Entry 3DSN (X-ray diffraction, 2.20 A resolution); this record covers chains A and B of the 3 polymer chains in the assembly.

Chain A:
Protein: Chaperone protein caf1M
Organism: Yersinia pestis
Notes: fragment: to 258
Reference sequence: P26926 (CAF1M_YERPE); residues 1-235 here correspond to UniProt positions 24-258 (UniProt number = residue number + 23)
Sequence (235 residues; numbered 1 to 235; the number before each row is that of its first residue):
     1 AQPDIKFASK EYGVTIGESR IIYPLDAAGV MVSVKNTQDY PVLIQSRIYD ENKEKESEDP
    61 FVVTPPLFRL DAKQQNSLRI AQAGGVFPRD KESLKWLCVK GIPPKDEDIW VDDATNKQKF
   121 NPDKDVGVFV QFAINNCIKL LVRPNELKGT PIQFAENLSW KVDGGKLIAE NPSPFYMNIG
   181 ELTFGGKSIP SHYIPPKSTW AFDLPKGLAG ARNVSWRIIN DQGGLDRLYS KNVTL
Unresolved in the structure: 1-8, 52-58, 106-126
Disulfides: Cys-98/Cys-137

Chain B:
Protein: F1 capsule antigen
Organism: Yersinia pestis
Notes: fragment: to 170; engineered mutation(s): T7F
Reference sequence: P26948 (CAF1_YERPE); residues 13-149 here correspond to UniProt positions 34-170 (UniProt number = residue number + 21)
Sequence (149 residues; numbered 1 to 149; the number before each row is that of its first residue):
     1 ADLTASFTAT ATLVEPARIT LTYKEGAPIT IMDNGNIDTE LLVGTLTLGG YKTGTTSTSV
    61 NFTDAAGDPM YLTFTSQDGN NHQFTTKVIG KDSRDFDISP KVNGENLVGD DVVLATGSQD
   121 FFVRSIGSKG GKLAAGKYTD AVTVTVSNQ
Unresolved in the structure: 33, 135-136
Differences from the reference sequence: insertion (1-12)

Chain A / chain B interface:
Contacting residue pairs (90):
  Ser-9(A) / Thr-22(B)
  Ser-9(A) / Tyr-23(B)
  Ser-9(A) / Lys-24(B)
  Lys-10(A) / Leu-21(B)
  Lys-10(A) / Thr-22(B)
  Lys-10(A) / Tyr-23(B)  hydrogen bond (backbone-backbone)
  Glu-11(A) / Leu-21(B)
  Tyr-12(A) / Thr-20(B)
  Tyr-12(A) / Leu-21(B)  hydrogen bond (backbone-backbone)
  Gly-13(A) / Ile-19(B)
  Val-14(A) / Ala-17(B)
  Val-14(A) / Arg-18(B)
  Val-14(A) / Ile-19(B)  hydrogen bond (backbone-backbone)
  Thr-15(A) / Pro-16(B)
  Thr-15(A) / Ala-17(B)
  Thr-15(A) / Arg-18(B)
  Ile-16(A) / Pro-16(B)
  Ile-16(A) / Ala-17(B)  hydrogen bond (backbone-backbone)
  Gly-17(A) / Pro-16(B)
  Glu-18(A) / Glu-15(B)
  Glu-18(A) / Pro-16(B)
  Glu-18(A) / Ala-17(B)
  Ser-19(A) / Glu-15(B)  hydrogen bond (backbone-backbone)
  Ser-19(A) / Ala-17(B)
  Arg-20(A) / Gln-149(B)  hydrogen bond (side chain-backbone)
  Trp-96(A) / Ser-147(B)
  Trp-96(A) / Asn-148(B)
  Lys-100(A) / Thr-143(B)  hydrogen bond
  Gly-127(A) / Lys-137(B)
  Gly-127(A) / Tyr-138(B)  hydrogen bond (backbone-backbone)
  Val-128(A) / Ile-29(B)  hydrophobic
  Val-128(A) / Val-43(B)  hydrophobic
  Val-128(A) / Phe-74(B)  hydrophobic
  Val-128(A) / Phe-84(B)  hydrophobic
  Val-128(A) / Tyr-138(B)
  Phe-129(A) / Phe-74(B)
  Phe-129(A) / Tyr-138(B)  hydrogen bond (backbone-backbone)
  Phe-129(A) / Thr-139(B)
  Phe-129(A) / Asp-140(B)  hydrogen bond (backbone-backbone)
  Val-130(A) / Tyr-23(B)  hydrophobic
  Val-130(A) / Phe-74(B)  hydrophobic
  Val-130(A) / Asp-140(B)
  Val-130(A) / Val-142(B)  hydrophobic
  Gln-131(A) / Asp-140(B)  hydrogen bond (backbone-backbone)
  Gln-131(A) / Ala-141(B)
  Gln-131(A) / Val-142(B)  hydrogen bond (backbone-backbone)
  Phe-132(A) / Leu-21(B)  hydrophobic
  Phe-132(A) / Tyr-23(B)  hydrophobic
  Phe-132(A) / Leu-46(B)  hydrophobic
  Phe-132(A) / Val-142(B)
  Ala-133(A) / Val-142(B)  hydrogen bond (backbone-backbone)
  Ala-133(A) / Thr-143(B)
  Ala-133(A) / Val-144(B)  hydrogen bond (backbone-backbone)
  Ile-134(A) / Ile-19(B)
  Ile-134(A) / Thr-20(B)
  Ile-134(A) / Leu-21(B)
  Ile-134(A) / Val-144(B)
  Asn-135(A) / Thr-143(B)
  Asn-135(A) / Val-144(B)  hydrogen bond (backbone-backbone)
  Asn-135(A) / Thr-145(B)  hydrogen bond
  Asn-135(A) / Val-146(B)  hydrogen bond (backbone-backbone)
  Asn-136(A) / Ala-17(B)  hydrogen bond (side chain-backbone)
  Asn-136(A) / Ile-19(B)
  Asn-136(A) / Asn-148(B)  hydrogen bond
  Cys-137(A) / Thr-145(B)
  Cys-137(A) / Val-146(B)  hydrogen bond (backbone-backbone)
  Cys-137(A) / Ser-147(B)
  Cys-137(A) / Asn-148(B)  hydrogen bond (backbone-side chain)
  Ile-138(A) / Ala-17(B)  hydrophobic
  Ile-138(A) / Asn-148(B)
  Lys-139(A) / Asn-148(B)
  Lys-139(A) / Gln-149(B)  hydrogen bond (side chain-backbone)
  Asn-178(A) / Gln-149(B)
  Ile-179(A) / Gln-149(B)
  Gly-180(A) / Gln-149(B)
  Ser-188(A) / Val-113(B)
  Pro-190(A) / Thr-56(B)
  Pro-190(A) / Asp-111(B)
  Pro-190(A) / Val-113(B)  hydrophobic
  Ser-191(A) / Thr-56(B)
  Ser-191(A) / Gln-149(B)  hydrogen bond (backbone-side chain)
  Ile-219(A) / Gln-149(B)
  Gln-222(A) / Thr-12(B)
  Gln-222(A) / Leu-13(B)
  Gln-222(A) / Val-14(B)
  Gln-222(A) / Glu-15(B)  hydrogen bond (backbone-backbone)
  Gly-223(A) / Glu-15(B)
  Gly-223(A) / Lys-52(B)
  Gly-224(A) / Glu-15(B)
  Leu-225(A) / Lys-52(B)
Interface residues without a listed pair, chain A (39 interface residues in all): His-192
Interface residues without a listed pair, chain B (39 interface residues in all): Glu-25, Thr-53, Gly-54, Val-112

Summary:
Chain A and chain B each contribute 39 residues to their interface; the contacts include 24 hydrogen bonds.
Polar contacts include Arg-20(A)/Gln-149(B), Lys-100(A)/Thr-143(B) and Asn-135(A)/Thr-145(B).
Chain A is Chaperone protein caf1M and chain B is F1 capsule antigen, both from Yersinia pestis; the
structure, Crystal structure of the complex of the Caf1M chaperone with the mini-fiber of two Caf1 subunits
..., was determined by X-ray diffraction.
